PDB entry 9BLC | electron microscopy, 3.30 A resolution | chains B and G of the 6 polymer chains in the assembly

[Chain B]
Name: Guanine nucleotide-binding protein G(I)/G(S)/G(T) subunit beta-1
Source organism: Homo sapiens
Reference sequence: P62873 (GBB1_HUMAN); residues 2-340 here = UniProt positions 2-340
Amino-acid sequence (350 residues; row label = number of the first residue in the row; numbers below 1 keep their minus sign (Met-9 is residue -9)):
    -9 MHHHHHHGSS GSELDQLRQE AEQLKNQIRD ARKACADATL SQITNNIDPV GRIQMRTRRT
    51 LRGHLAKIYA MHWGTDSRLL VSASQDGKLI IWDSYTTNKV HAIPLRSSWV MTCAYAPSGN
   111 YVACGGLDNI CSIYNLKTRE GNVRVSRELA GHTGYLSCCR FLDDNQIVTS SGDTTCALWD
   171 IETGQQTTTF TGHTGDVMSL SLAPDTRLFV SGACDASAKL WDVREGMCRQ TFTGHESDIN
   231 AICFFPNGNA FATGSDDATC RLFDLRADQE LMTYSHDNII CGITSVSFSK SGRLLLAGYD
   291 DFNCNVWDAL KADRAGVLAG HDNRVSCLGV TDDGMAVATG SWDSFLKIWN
Not modelled in the structure: -9 to 1
Construct notes: expression tag (-9 to 1)
Curated features (UniProtKB/Swiss-Prot):
  - modified residue: Ser2 (N-acetylserine), His266 (Phosphohistidine)

[Chain G]
Name: Guanine nucleotide-binding protein G(I)/G(S)/G(O) subunit gamma-2
Source organism: Homo sapiens
Reference sequence: P59768 (GBG2_HUMAN); numbering as in UniProt (aligned over 1-71)
Amino-acid sequence (71 residues; each row starts with the number of its first residue):
     1 MASNNTASIA QARKLVEQLK MEANIDRIKV SKAAADLMAY CEAHAKEDPL LTPVPASENP
    61 FREKKFFCAI L
Not modelled in the structure: 1-7, 63-71
Curated features (UniProtKB/Swiss-Prot):
  - modified residue: Ala2 (N-acetylalanine), Cys68 (Cysteine methyl ester)
  - lipidation: Cys68 (S-geranylgeranyl cysteine)

[How chain B and chain G interact]
Contacting residue pairs (80):
  Leu4(B) with Ile9(G), hydrophobic
  Leu7(B) with Val16(G)
  Glu10(B) with Val16(G)
  Ala11(B) with Val16(G), hydrophobic; Leu19(G)
  Leu14(B) with Val16(G); Leu19(G), hydrophobic; Lys20(G)
  Lys15(B) with Leu19(G)
  Ile18(B) with Leu19(G), hydrophobic; Glu22(G); Ala23(G), hydrophobic
  Ala21(B) with Arg27(G)
  Arg22(B) with Arg27(G)
  Cys25(B) with Arg27(G); Ile28(G); Lys29(G); Val30(G), hydrogen bond (backbone-backbone)
  Ala26(B) with Val30(G), hydrophobic
  Asp27(B) with Lys29(G); Val30(G); Ser31(G), hydrogen bond
  Ala28(B) with Val30(G)
  Leu30(B) with Ala34(G), hydrophobic
  Ile33(B) with Ser31(G); Ala34(G), hydrophobic; Met38(G)
  Thr34(B) with Met38(G)
  Val40(B) with Leu51(G), hydrophobic
  Arg48(B) with Phe61(G); Arg62(G)
  Arg49(B) with Pro60(G); Phe61(G); Arg62(G)
  Trp63(B) with Phe61(G), hydrophobic
  Ser84(B) with Phe61(G)
  Tyr85(B) with Pro60(G); Phe61(G), hydrophobic
  Cys218(B) with Gln18(G), hydrogen bond (backbone-side chain)
  Arg219(B) with Glu22(G)
  Gln220(B) with Ile25(G)
  Thr221(B) with Glu22(G), hydrogen bond
  Phe235(B) with Leu37(G), hydrophobic; Tyr40(G), hydrophobic; Cys41(G), hydrophobic
  Pro236(B) with Tyr40(G)
  Asn237(B) with Tyr40(G)
  Leu252(B) with Leu37(G), hydrophobic
  Asp254(B) with Ala33(G)
  Arg256(B) with Asp26(G); Arg27(G); Ile28(G), hydrogen bond (backbone-backbone); Ala33(G); Asp36(G), salt bridge
  Ala257(B) with Val30(G), hydrophobic
  Asp258(B) with Ile25(G); Arg27(G), salt bridge
  Leu261(B) with Val30(G), hydrophobic; Leu37(G), hydrophobic
  Ser279(B) with Asp48(G), hydrogen bond
  Lys280(B) with Glu47(G); Asp48(G)
  Ser281(B) with Cys41(G), hydrogen bond (side chain-backbone); His44(G); Ala45(G); Asp48(G)
  Gly282(B) with Cys41(G), hydrogen bond (backbone-side chain)
  Arg283(B) with Leu51(G)
  Leu300(B) with Leu37(G), hydrophobic; Met38(G), hydrophobic; Cys41(G), hydrophobic
  Val320(B) with Leu50(G), hydrophobic
  Gly324(B) with Pro49(G); Leu50(G)
  Met325(B) with Pro49(G), hydrophobic; Leu50(G); Pro60(G)
  Ala326(B) with Phe61(G), hydrophobic
  Ile338(B) with Phe61(G), hydrophobic
  Asn340(B) with Asn59(G)
Also at the interface, not in a pair above, chain B (56 interface residues in all): Gln17, Ala24, Ile37, Met45, Thr181, Ala240, Leu284, Asp323, Val327
Also at the interface, not in a pair above, chain G (38 interface residues in all): Ala12, Arg13, Lys14, Leu15, Val54, Glu58

[In short]
Chain B and chain G form an interface of 56 and 38 residues respectively; the contacts include 8 hydrogen
bonds and 2 salt bridges. Among the polar pairs are Arg256(B)-Asp36(G), Asp258(B)-Arg27(G) and
Asp27(B)-Ser31(G).
Here chain B is Guanine nucleotide-binding protein G(I)/G(S)/G(T) subunit beta-1 and chain G is Guanine
nucleotide-binding protein G(I)/G(S)/G(O) subunit gamma-2, both from Homo sapiens. Entry 9BLC (Human
Calcitonin Receptor in Complex with Gs and Cagrilintide Backbone (non-acylated) in CT-like conformation) was
determined by electron microscopy together with 9BLB, 9BLW, 9BP3, 9BQ3, 9BTW, 9BUB and 3 further entries from
the same study.
